Entry 5XN2 (X-ray diffraction, 2.38 A resolution); this record covers chains A and B of the 3 polymer chains in the assembly.

# Chain A
Protein: Pol protein
Source organism: Human immunodeficiency virus 1
UniProt: D3XFN7 (D3XFN7_9HIV1); residues 1-555 here correspond to UniProt positions 100-654 (UniProt number = residue number + 99)
Amino-acid sequence (557 residues; each row starts with the number of its first residue; numbers below 1 keep their minus sign (Met-1 is residue -1)):
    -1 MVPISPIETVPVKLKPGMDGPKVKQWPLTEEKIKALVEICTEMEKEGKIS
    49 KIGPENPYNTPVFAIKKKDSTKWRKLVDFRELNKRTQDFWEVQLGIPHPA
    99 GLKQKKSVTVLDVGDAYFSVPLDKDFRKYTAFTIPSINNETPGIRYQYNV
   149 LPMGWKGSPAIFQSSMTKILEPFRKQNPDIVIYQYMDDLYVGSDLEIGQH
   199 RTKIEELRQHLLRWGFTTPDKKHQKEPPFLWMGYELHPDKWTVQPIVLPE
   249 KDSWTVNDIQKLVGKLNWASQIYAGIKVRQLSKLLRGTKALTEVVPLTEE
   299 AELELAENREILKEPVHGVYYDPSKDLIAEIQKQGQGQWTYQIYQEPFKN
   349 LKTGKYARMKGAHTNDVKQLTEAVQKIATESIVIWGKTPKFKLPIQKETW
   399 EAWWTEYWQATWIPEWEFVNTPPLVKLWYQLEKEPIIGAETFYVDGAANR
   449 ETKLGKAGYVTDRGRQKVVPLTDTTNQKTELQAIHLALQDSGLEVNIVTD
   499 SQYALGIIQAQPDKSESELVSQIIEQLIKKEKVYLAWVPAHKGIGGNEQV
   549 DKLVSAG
Not modelled in the structure: -1 to 2, 554-555
Sequence notes: expression tag (-1 to 0); engineered mutation Met151 (Gln250 in D3XFN7), Ser162 (Cys261 in D3XFN7), Ser280 (Cys379 in D3XFN7)
Metal / ion sites: Mg2+: Asp110, Val111, Asp185 (together with 2'-deoxyguanosine-5'-triphosphate)
Residues lining bound ligands: 2'-deoxyguanosine-5'-triphosphate (DGT): Lys65, Arg72, Leu74, Asp110, Val111, Gly112, Asp113, Ala114, Tyr115, Met151, Gly152, Met184, Asp185, Lys220
From the paper describing this entry:
  - binding site for 2'-deoxyguanosine-5'-triphosphate: Met151
  - contacts within the chain: Arg72-Met151 (hydrophobic contact)
  - Mg2+ coordination: Val111, Asp185
  - mutagenesis - Q151M: unchanged catalytic activity
  - mutagenesis - Q151M/F160L: abolished growth
  - mutagenesis - G112S/D113A/Q151M: decreased growth

# Chain B
Protein: Pol protein
Source organism: Human immunodeficiency virus 1
UniProt: D3XFN7 (D3XFN7_9HIV1); residues 1-428 here correspond to UniProt positions 100-527 (UniProt number = residue number + 99)
Amino-acid sequence (444 residues; numbered -15 to 428; the number before each row is that of its first residue; numbers below 1 keep their minus sign (Met-15 is residue -15)):
   -15 MAHHHHHHALEVLFQGPISPIETVPVKLKPGMDGPKVKQWPLTEEKIKAL
    35 VEICTEMEKEGKISKIGPENPYNTPVFAIKKKDSTKWRKLVDFRELNKRT
    85 QDFWEVQLGIPHPAGLKQKKSVTVLDVGDAYFSVPLDKDFRKYTAFTIPS
   135 INNETPGIRYQYNVLPQGWKGSPAIFQSSMTKILEPFRKQNPDIVIYQYM
   185 DDLYVGSDLEIGQHRTKIEELRQHLLRWGFTTPDKKHQKEPPFLWMGYEL
   235 HPDKWTVQPIVLPEKDSWTVNDIQKLVGKLNWASQIYAGIKVRQLSKLLR
   285 GTKALTEVVPLTEEAELELAENREILKEPVHGVYYDPSKDLIAEIQKQGQ
   335 GQWTYQIYQEPFKNLKTGKYARMKGAHTNDVKQLTEAVQKIATESIVIWG
   385 KTPKFKLPIQKETWEAWWTEYWQATWIPEWEFVNTPPLVKLWYQ
Not modelled in the structure: -15 to 3, 214-230, 428
Sequence notes: expression tag (-15 to 0); engineered mutation Ser162 (Cys261 in D3XFN7), Ser280 (Cys379 in D3XFN7)

# Interface between chain A and chain B
Residue-residue contacts (115; chain A residue first):
  Val8(A) - Glu53(B)
  Pro9(A) - Glu53(B)
  Gln85(A) - Glu53(B)  hydrogen bond (side chain-backbone)
  Asp86(A) - Lys20(B)  salt bridge
  Asp86(A) - Pro55(B)
  Phe87(A) - Pro52(B)
  Phe87(A) - Glu53(B)
  Trp88(A) - Lys20(B)
  Trp88(A) - Val21(B)
  Trp88(A) - Lys22(B)
  Trp88(A) - Pro52(B)  hydrogen bond (backbone-backbone)
  Trp88(A) - Asn54(B)
  Trp88(A) - Pro55(B)
  Trp88(A) - Asn57(B)
  Trp88(A) - Thr131(B)
  Trp88(A) - Arg143(B)
  Val90(A) - Pro140(B)
  Val90(A) - Gly141(B)  hydrogen bond (backbone-backbone)
  Val90(A) - Arg143(B)
  Leu92(A) - Pro133(B)  hydrophobic
  Leu92(A) - Asn137(B)
  Gly93(A) - Asn137(B)
  Ile94(A) - Asn137(B)
  Pro95(A) - Asn136(B)
  Pro95(A) - Asn137(B)
  His96(A) - Asn136(B)  hydrogen bond (backbone-side chain)
  Gly99(A) - Asn136(B)
  Ala158(A) - Pro52(B)
  Ser162(A) - Pro52(B)
  Thr165(A) - Pro140(B)
  Glu169(A) - Lys49(B)  salt bridge
  Arg172(A) - Thr139(B)
  Val179(A) - Glu138(B)
  Ile180(A) - Glu138(B)
  Tyr181(A) - Asn136(B)  hydrogen bond
  Tyr181(A) - Glu138(B)
  Gln182(A) - Glu138(B)  hydrogen bond (backbone-backbone)
  Gln182(A) - Pro140(B)
  Arg356(A) - Glu396(B)  salt bridge
  Lys358(A) - Gln394(B)  hydrogen bond
  Lys358(A) - Glu396(B)  salt bridge
  Gln373(A) - Glu396(B)
  Gln373(A) - Thr397(B)  hydrogen bond
  Ala376(A) - Trp401(B)  hydrophobic
  Ile380(A) - Pro25(B)  hydrophobic
  Ile380(A) - Leu26(B)
  Ile380(A) - Thr27(B)
  Val381(A) - Pro25(B)  hydrophobic
  Val381(A) - Ile135(B)
  Val381(A) - Asn136(B)  hydrogen bond (backbone-backbone)
  Val381(A) - Asn137(B)
  Ile382(A) - Ile135(B)
  Ile382(A) - Asn136(B)
  Gly384(A) - Thr27(B)
  Gly384(A) - Glu28(B)  hydrogen bond (backbone-backbone)
  Trp402(A) - Lys331(B)  hydrogen bond (backbone-side chain)
  Trp402(A) - His361(B)
  Trp402(A) - Asp364(B)
  Tyr405(A) - Lys331(B)  hydrogen bond (backbone-side chain)
  Tyr405(A) - Asn418(B)
  Trp406(A) - Lys331(B)
  Trp406(A) - Asn418(B)  hydrogen bond
  Trp406(A) - Thr419(B)
  Trp406(A) - Pro420(B)  hydrophobic
  Trp406(A) - Pro421(B)
  Gln407(A) - Lys331(B)  hydrogen bond (backbone-side chain)
  Gln407(A) - Pro392(B)
  Gln407(A) - Ile393(B)
  Gln407(A) - Gln394(B)  hydrogen bond
  Gln407(A) - Val417(B)  hydrogen bond (side chain-backbone)
  Gln407(A) - Asn418(B)
  Ala408(A) - Trp337(B)  hydrophobic
  Ala408(A) - Asp364(B)
  Ala408(A) - Pro392(B)  hydrogen bond (backbone-backbone)
  Ala408(A) - Ile393(B)
  Thr409(A) - Asp364(B)
  Trp410(A) - Thr362(B)
  Trp410(A) - Asn363(B)
  Trp410(A) - Val365(B)  hydrophobic
  Trp410(A) - Trp401(B)  hydrophobic
  Trp410(A) - Tyr405(B)
  Pro412(A) - Trp401(B)
  Pro433(A) - Asn255(B)
  Ile435(A) - Thr290(B)
  Thr439(A) - Lys287(B)
  Thr439(A) - Ala288(B)
  Thr439(A) - Leu289(B)  hydrogen bond (side chain-backbone)
  Tyr441(A) - Gln258(B)
  Tyr441(A) - Thr286(B)
  Tyr441(A) - Lys287(B)  hydrogen bond (side chain-backbone)
  Tyr441(A) - Leu289(B)
  Val458(A) - Thr286(B)
  Thr459(A) - Thr286(B)
  Asp460(A) - Thr286(B)
  Asp460(A) - Lys287(B)
  Asp460(A) - Ala288(B)
  Val496(A) - Leu289(B)  hydrophobic
  Gln500(A) - Leu422(B)
  Gly504(A) - Pro420(B)
  Gln507(A) - Pro421(B)
  Tyr532(A) - Asn255(B)  hydrogen bond
  Tyr532(A) - Lys259(B)
  Tyr532(A) - Leu289(B)  hydrophobic
  Val536(A) - Gln258(B)
  Pro537(A) - Gly262(B)
  Pro537(A) - Asn265(B)
  Gly541(A) - Ser280(B)
  Ile542(A) - Val261(B)  hydrophobic
  Ile542(A) - Leu283(B)  hydrophobic
  Gly543(A) - Leu283(B)
  Gly543(A) - Gly285(B)
  Gly544(A) - Gly285(B)
  Gly544(A) - Thr286(B)
  Gln547(A) - Gly285(B)
  Gln547(A) - Thr286(B)
Interface residues without a listed pair, chain A (70 interface residues in all): Gln91, Leu100, Ile159, Gln161, Thr377, Trp383, Thr386, Ile434, Asn494, Leu503, Ala534, Trp535, Lys540
Interface residues without a listed pair, chain B (63 interface residues in all): Gly51, Tyr56, Val254, Leu368, Ala400, Val423

# Summary
The interface between chain A and chain B involves 70 residues on one side and 63 on the other; the contacts
include 20 hydrogen bonds and 4 salt bridges. Polar contacts include Asp86(A)-Lys20(B), Glu169(A)-Lys49(B) and
Arg356(A)-Glu396(B). The paper reports a binding site for 2'-deoxyguanosine-5'-triphosphate at Met151(A);
Q151M/F160L of chain A abolish growth; 3 substitutions were tested in all.
Chain A is Pol protein and chain B is Pol protein, both from Human immunodeficiency virus 1; the structure,
HIV-1 reverse transcriptase Q151M:DNA:dGTP ternary complex, was determined by X-ray diffraction (same
publication as 5XN0 and 5XN1).
